Entry 9FHC (X-ray diffraction, 2.20 A resolution); this record covers chains A and B.

# Chain A
Molecule: Multidrug efflux pump subunit AcrB
Source organism: Escherichia coli K-12
UniProt: P31224 (ACRB_ECOLI); numbering as in UniProt (aligned over 1-1049)
Chain sequence (1057 residues; row label = number of the first residue in the row):
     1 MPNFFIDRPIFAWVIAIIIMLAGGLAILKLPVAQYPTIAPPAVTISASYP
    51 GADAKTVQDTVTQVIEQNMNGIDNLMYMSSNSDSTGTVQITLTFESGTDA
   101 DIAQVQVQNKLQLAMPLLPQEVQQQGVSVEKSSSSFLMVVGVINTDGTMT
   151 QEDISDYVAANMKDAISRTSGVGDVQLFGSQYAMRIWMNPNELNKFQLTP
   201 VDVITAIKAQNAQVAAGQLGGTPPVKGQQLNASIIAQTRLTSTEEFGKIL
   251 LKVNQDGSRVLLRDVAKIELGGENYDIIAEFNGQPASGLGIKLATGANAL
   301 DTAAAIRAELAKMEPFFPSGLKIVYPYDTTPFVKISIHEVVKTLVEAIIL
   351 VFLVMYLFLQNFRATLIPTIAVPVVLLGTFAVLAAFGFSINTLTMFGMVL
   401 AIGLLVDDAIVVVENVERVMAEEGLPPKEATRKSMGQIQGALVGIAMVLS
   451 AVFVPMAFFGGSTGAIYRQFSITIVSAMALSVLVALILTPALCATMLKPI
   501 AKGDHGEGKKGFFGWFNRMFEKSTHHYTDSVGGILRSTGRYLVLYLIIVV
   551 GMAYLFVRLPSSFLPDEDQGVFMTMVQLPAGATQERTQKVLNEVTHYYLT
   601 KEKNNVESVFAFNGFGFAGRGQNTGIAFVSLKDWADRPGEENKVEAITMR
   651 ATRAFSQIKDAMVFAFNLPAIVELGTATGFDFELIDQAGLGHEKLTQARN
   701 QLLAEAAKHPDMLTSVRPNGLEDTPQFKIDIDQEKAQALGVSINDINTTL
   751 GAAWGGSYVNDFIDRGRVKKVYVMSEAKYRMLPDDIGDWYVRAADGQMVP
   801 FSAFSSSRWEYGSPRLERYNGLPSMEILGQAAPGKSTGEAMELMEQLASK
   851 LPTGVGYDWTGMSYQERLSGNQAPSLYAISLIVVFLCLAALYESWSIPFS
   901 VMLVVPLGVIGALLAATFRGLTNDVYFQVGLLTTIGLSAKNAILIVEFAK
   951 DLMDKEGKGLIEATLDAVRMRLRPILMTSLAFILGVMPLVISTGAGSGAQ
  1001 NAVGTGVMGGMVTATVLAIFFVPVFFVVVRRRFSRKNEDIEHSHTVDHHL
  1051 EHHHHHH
Disordered / not traced: 1044-1057
Differences from the reference sequence: engineered mutation Phe612 (Val in P31224); expression tag (1050-1057)
Small-molecule neighbours: minocycline (MIY; (4s,4as,5ar,12as)-4,7-bis(dimethylamino)-3,10,12,12a-tetrahydroxy-1,11-dioxo-1,4,4a,5,5a,6,11,12a-octahydrotetracene-2- carboxamide): Ser48, Thr87, Gln125, Gln176, Leu177, Phe178, Gly179, Ser180, Glu273, Asn274, Ile277, Ala279, Phe612, Phe615
Curated features (UniProtKB/Swiss-Prot):
  - mutagenesis: His526 (H526Y: Partially restores chloramphenicol resistance to an AcrZ G30R mutant)
Reported in the primary citation:
  - contacts within the chain: Phe610-Phe612 (pi stacking), Phe612-Phe615 (pi stacking)
  - conformationally variable residues (side-chain flip): Phe615
  - binding site for minocycline: Gln125, Gly179, Phe615
  - mutagenesis - V612F: increased growth in response to phenicols and linezolid
  - mutagenesis - V612F: decreased growth in response to most other tested substrates

# Chain B
Molecule: Darpin
Source organism: synthetic construct
Notes: antibody fragment or engineered binder
Chain sequence (169 residues; numbered 1 to 169; the number before each row is that of its first residue):
     1 MRGSHHHHHHGSDLGKKLLEAARAGRDDEVRILMANGADVNAADVVGWTP
    51 LHLAAYWGHLEIVEVLLKNGADVNAYDTLGSTPLHLAAHFGHLEIVEVLL
   101 KNGADVNAKDDNGITPLHLAANRGHLEIVEVLLKYGADVNAQDKFGKTAF
   151 DISINNGNEDLAEILQKLN
Disordered / not traced: 1-10, 167-169

# Interface between chain A and chain B
Pairs across the interface - 25 pairs, chain A then chain B:
  Asp723(A) with Arg23(B), hydrogen bond (backbone-side chain)
  Phe727(A) with Leu79(B), hydrophobic
  Asp732(A) with Phe145(B)
  Glu734(A) with Lys147(B), salt bridge
  Ser802(A) with Lys144(B), hydrogen bond (backbone-side chain)
  Ala803(A) with Phe145(B)
  Phe804(A) with Phe145(B)
  Ser805(A) with Lys144(B), hydrogen bond (backbone-side chain); Phe145(B)
  Ser806(A) with Asn112(B)
  Ser807(A) with Leu79(B); Asn112(B), hydrogen bond (backbone-side chain)
  Arg808(A) with Leu79(B); His89(B)
  Trp809(A) with Val46(B); Trp48(B); Asp77(B); Thr78(B), hydrogen bond; Leu79(B)
  Tyr811(A) with Arg23(B); Asp44(B); Trp48(B), hydrophobic; Leu53(B); Tyr56(B), hydrogen bond (backbone-side chain); Trp57(B), hydrophobic
Other interface residues (no listed pair), chain A (18 interface residues in all): Glu722, Pro725, Lys735, Pro783, Glu810
Other interface residues (no listed pair), chain B (16 interface residues in all): Ile114

# Overview
18 residues of chain A and 16 residues of chain B are in contact, with 6 hydrogen bonds and 1 salt bridge.
Polar contacts include Glu734(A)-Lys147(B), Asp723(A)-Arg23(B) and Ser802(A)-Lys144(B). From the paper: a
binding site for minocycline at Gln125(A), Gly179(A) and Phe615(A); V612F of chain A increases growth in
response to phenicols and linezolid.
Chain A is Multidrug efflux pump subunit AcrB (Escherichia coli K-12) and chain B is Darpin (synthetic
construct); the structure, Crystallographic structure of AcrB V612F with bound minocycline, was determined by
X-ray diffraction, deposited together with 9FE2, 9FE3, 9FHG and 9FHJ.
